Entry 8ABH (electron microscopy, 3.00 A resolution); this record covers chains Q and O of the 20 polymer chains in the assembly.

[Chain Q]
Name: YALI0F24673p
Source organism: Yarrowia lipolytica
UniProtKB: Q6C0H4 (Q6C0H4_YARLI); residues 11-147 here correspond to UniProt positions 1-137 (UniProt number = residue number - 10)
Chain sequence (137 residues; numbered 11 to 147; the number before each row is that of its first residue):
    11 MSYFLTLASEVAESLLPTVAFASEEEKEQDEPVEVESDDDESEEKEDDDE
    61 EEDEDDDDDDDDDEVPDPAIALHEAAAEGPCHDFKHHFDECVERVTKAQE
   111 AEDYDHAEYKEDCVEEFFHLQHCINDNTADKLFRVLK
Not modelled in the structure: 11-75, 147
Disulfides: Cys91-Cys133, Cys101-Cys123

[Chain O]
Name: YALI0A17468p
Source organism: Yarrowia lipolytica
UniProtKB: Q6CGP7 (Q6CGP7_YARLI); residues 1-330 here = UniProt positions 1-330
Chain sequence (330 residues; each row starts with the number of its first residue):
     1 MRRRRIGVWPENRRVSRLWVSLSPRSCVTCPVPTNQNPPINNHHTPILTQ
    51 MFKAIPLRQALLGISSAVCAGATTTYYYTTKAEAMTAAEHGLHPAEYPWP
   101 QNGMLSTFDHASLRRGYQVYKEVCAACHSLDRIAWRNLVGVTHTTDEAKA
   151 FAEELEYDDEPDDEGNPRKRPGKLADYIPGPYPNEQAARAANQGALPPDL
   201 SLIAKARHGGADYIFALLTGYPDEPPAGVVLAPGMNYNPYFPGGGIGMAR
   251 TLFDGVVEYEDGTPATTSQMAKDVAAFLTWAAEPEHDERKKLGLKAIIVI
   301 SAMLGLSVYIKKFKWSPIKNRKFIYNPPKN
Not modelled in the structure: 1-84, 329-330
Bound ions: heme c Fe: His128, Met248
Ligand contacts:
  - heme c (HEC): Val119, Val123, Cys124, Cys127, His128, Asn192, Ala195, Leu196, Pro197, Pro198, Leu200, Ile203, Arg207, Tyr213, Ile214, Leu217, Leu218, Phe241, Ile246, Gly247, Met248, Thr251, Leu252, Val274, Leu278
  - phosphatidylethanolamine (PTY): Leu292, Lys295, Ala296, Val299, Ile300, Met303

[Interface between chain Q and chain O]
Contacting residue pairs (36):
  Asp77(Q) with Asp254(O); Thr266(O); Thr267(O); Ser268(O), hydrogen bond (side chain-backbone)
  Pro78(Q) with Thr266(O)
  Ala79(Q) with Ser268(O)
  Val102(Q) with Ala227(O), hydrophobic
  Val105(Q) with Ala227(O)
  Glu121(Q) with Gly228(O)
  Asp122(Q) with Ala227(O); Gly228(O)
  Cys123(Q) with Ala227(O), hydrogen bond (backbone-backbone)
  Val124(Q) with Ala88(O), hydrophobic; Val229(O), hydrophobic
  Phe127(Q) with Pro222(O), hydrophobic; Pro226(O), hydrophobic; Pro239(O), hydrophobic
  Phe128(Q) with Ala87(O); Gly91(O); Leu92(O); Tyr237(O); Pro239(O)
  Gln131(Q) with Leu92(O)
  His132(Q) with His93(O)
  Asn135(Q) with Ala95(O); Tyr240(O), hydrogen bond
  Ala139(Q) with Tyr97(O), hydrophobic
  Asp140(Q) with Pro98(O)
  Leu142(Q) with Phe215(O), hydrophobic
  Phe143(Q) with Tyr97(O), hydrophobic; Pro98(O); Trp99(O), hydrophobic; Phe215(O), hydrophobic; Lys272(O)
  Leu146(Q) with Gln269(O); Lys272(O)
Also at the interface, not in a pair above, chain Q (22 interface residues in all): Pro76, Phe98, Gln109
Also at the interface, not in a pair above, chain O (25 interface residues in all): Glu96

[In short]
The interface between chain Q and chain O involves 22 residues on one side and 25 on the other; the contacts
include 3 hydrogen bonds. Polar contacts include Asp77(Q)-Ser268(O), Asn135(Q)-Tyr240(O) and
Cys123(Q)-Ala227(O). Bound to chain O: phosphatidylethanolamine and heme c.
Chain Q is YALI0F24673p and chain O is YALI0A17468p, both from Yarrowia lipolytica; the structure, Complex
III2 from Yarrowia lipolytica, antimycin A bound, b-position, was determined by electron microscopy, deposited
together with 8AB6, 8AB7, 8AB8, 8AB9, 8ABA, 8ABB and 11 further entries.
